Entry 7OF1 (electron microscopy, 3.10 A resolution); this record covers chains 1 and b of the 42 polymer chains in the assembly.

Chain 1:
Molecule: 25S rRNA
Source organism: Saccharomyces cerevisiae (strain ATCC 204508 / S288c)
Sequence (3396 nucleotides; numbered 1 to 3396 plus 69 insertion-coded residues; 69 numbers in that range are skipped by the numbering (no residue carries them; nothing is unmodelled there); the number before each row is that of its first residue; a row labelled like 2247A-2247Z holds insertion residues (2247A, then the next letters in order)):
     1 GUUUGACCUC AAAUCAGGUA GGAGUACCCG CUGAACUUAA GCAUAUCAAU AAGCGGAGGA
    61 AAAGAAACCA ACCGGGAUUG CCUUAGUAAC GGCGAGUGAA GCGGCAAAAG CUCAAAUUUG
   121 AAAUCUGGUA CCUUCGGUGC CCGAGUUGUA AUUUGGAGAG GGCAACUUUG GGGCCGUUCC
   181 UUGUCUAUGU UCCUUGGAAC AGGACGUCAU AGAGGGUGAG AAUCCCGUGU GGCGAGGAGU
   241 GCGGUUCUUU GUAAAGUGCC UUCGAAGAGU CGAGUUGUUU GGGAAUGCAG CUCUAAGUGG
   301 GUGGUAAAUU CCAUCUAAAG CUAAAUAUUG GCGAGAGACC GAUAGCGAAC AAGUACAGUG
   361 AUGGAAAGAU GAAAAGAACU UUGAAAAGAG AGUGAAAAAG UACGUGAAAU UGUUGAAAGG
   421 GAAGGGCAUU UGAUCAGACA UGGUGUUUUG UGCCCUCUGC UCCUUGUGGG UAGGGGAAUC
   481 UCGCAUUUCA CUGGGCCAGC AUCAGUUUUG GUGGCAGGAU AAAUCCAUAG GAAUGUAGCU
   541 UGCCUCGGUA AGUAUUAUAG CCUGUGGGAA UACUGCCAGC UGGGACUGAG GACUGCGACG
   601 UAAGUCAAGG AUGCUGGCAU AAUGGUUAUA UGCCGCCCGU CUUGAAACAC GGACCAAGGA
   661 GUCUAACGUC UAUGCGAGUG UUUGGGUGUA AAACCCAUAC GCGUAAUGAA AGUGAACGUA
   721 GGUUGGGGCC UCGCAAGAGG UGCACAAUCG ACCGAUCCUG AUGUCUUCGG AUGGAUUUGA
   781 GUAAGAGCAU AGCUGUUGGG ACCCGAAAGA UGGUGAACUA UGCCUGAAUA GGGUGAAGCC
   841 AGAGGAAACU CUGGUGGAGG CUCGUAGCGG UUCUGACGUG CAAAUCGAUC GUCGAAUUUG
   901 GGUAUAGGGG CGAAAGACUA AUCGAACCAU CUAGUAGCUG GUUCCUGCCG AAGUUUCCCU
   961 CAGGAUAGCA GAAGCUCGUA UCAGUUUUAU GAGGUAAAGC GAAUGAUUAG AGGUUCCGGG
  1021 GUCGAAAUGA CCUUGACCUA UUCUCAAACU UUAAAUAUGU AAGAAGUCCU UGUUACUUAA
  1081 UUGAACGUGG ACAUUUGAAU GAAGAGCUUU UAGUGGGCCA UUUUUGGUAA GCAGAACUGG
  1141 CGAUGCGGGA UGAACCGAAC GUAGAGUUAA GGUGCCGGAA UACACGCUCA UCAGACACCA
  1201 CAAAAGGUGU UAGUUCAUCU AGACAGCCGG ACGGUGGCCA UGGAAGUCGG AAUCCGCUAA
  1261 GGAGUGUGUA ACAACUCACC GGCCGAAUGA ACUAGCCCUG AAAAUGGAUG GCGCUCAAGC
  1321 GUGUUACCUA UACUCUACCG UCAGGGUUGA UAUGAUGCCC UGACGAGUAG GCAGGCGUGG
  1381 AGGUCAGUGA CGAAGCCUAG ACCGUAAGGU CGGGUCGAAC GGCCUCUAGU GCAGAUCUUG
  1441 GUGGUAGUAG CAAAUAUUCA AAUGAGAACU UUGAAGACUG AAGUGGGGAA AGGUUCCACG
  1501 UCAACAGCAG UUGGACGUGG GUUAGUCGAU CCUAAGAGAU GGGGAAGCUC CGUUUCAAAG
  1561 GCCUGAUUUU AUGCAGGCCA CCAUCGAAAG GGAAUCCGGU UAAGAUUCCG GAACCUGGAU
  1621 AUGGAUUCUU CACGGUAACG UAACUGAAUG UGGAGACGUC GGCGCGAGCC CUGGGAGGAG
  1681 UUAUCUUUUC UUCUUAACAG CUUAUCACCC CGGAAUUGGU UUAUCCGGAG AUGGGGUCUU
  1741 AUGGCUGGAA GAGGCCAGCA CCUUUGCUGG CUCCGGUGCG CUUGUGACGG CCCGUGAAAA
  1801 UCCACAGGAA GGAAUAGUUU UCAUGCCAGG UCGUACUGAU AACCGCAGCA GGUCUCCAAG
  1861 GUGAACAGCC UCUAGUUGAU AGAAUAAUGU AGAUAAGGGA AGUCGGCAAA AUAGAUCCGU
  1921 AACUUCGGGA UAAGGAUUGG CUCUAAGGGU CGGGUAGUGA GGGCCUUGGU CAGACGCAGC
  1981 GGGCGUGCUU GUGGACUGCU UGGUGGGGCU UGCUCUGCUA GGCGGACUAC UUGCGUGCCU
  2041 UGUUGUAGAC GGCCUUGGUA GGUCUCUUGU AGACCGUCGC UUGCUACAAU UAACGAUCAA
  2101 CUUAGAACUG GUACGGACAA GGGGAAUCUG ACUGUCUAAU UAAAACAUAG CAUUGCGAUG
  2161 GUCAGAAAGU GAUGUUGACG CAAUGUGAUU UCUGCCCAGU GCUCUGAAUG UCAAAGUGAA
  2221 GAAAUUCAAC CAAGCGCGGG UAAACGG
2247A-2247Z CGGGAGUAACUAUGACUCUCUUAAGG
2248A-2248Z UAGCCAAAUGCCUCGUCAUCUAAUUA
2249A-2249Q GUGACGCGCAUGAAUGG
  2313 A
  2318 UUAACGAGAU UCCCACUGUC CCUAUCUACU AUCUAGCGAA ACCACAGCCA AGGGAACGGG
  2378 CUUGGCAGAA UCAGCGGGGA AAGAAGACCC UGUUGAGCUU GACUCUAGUU UGACAUUGUG
  2438 AAGAGACAUA GAGGGUGUAG AAUAAGUGGG AGCUUCGGCG CCAGUGAAAU ACCACUACCU
  2498 UUAUAGUUUC UUUACUUAUU CAAUGAAGCG GAGCUGGAAU UCAUUUUCCA CGUUCUAGCA
  2558 UUCAAGGUCC CAUUCGGGGC UGAUCCGGGU UGAAGACAUU GUCAGGUGGG GAGUUUGGCU
  2618 GGGGCGGCAC AUCUGUUAAA CGAUAACGCA GAUGUCCUAA GGGGGGCUCA UGGAGAACAG
  2678 AAAUCUCCAG UAGAACAAAA GGGUAAAAGC CCCCUUGAUU UUGAUUUUCA GUGUGAAUAC
  2738 AAACCAUGAA AGUGUGGCCU AUCGAUCCUU UAGUCCCUCG GAAUUUGAGG CUAGAGGUGC
  2798 CAGAAAAGUU ACCACAGGGA UAACUGGCUU GUGGCAGUCA AGCGUUCAUA GCGACAUUGC
  2858 UUUUUGAUUC UUCGAUGUCG GCUCUUCCUA UCAUACCGAA GCAGAAUUCG GUAAGCGUUG
  2918 GAUUGUUCAC CCACUAAUAG GGAACGUGAG CUGGGUUUAG ACCGUCGUGA GACAGGUUAG
  2978 UUUUACCCUA CUGAUGAAUG UUACCGCAAU AGUAAUUGAA CUUAGUACGA GAGGAACAGU
  3038 UCAUUCGGAU AAUUGGUUUU UGCGGCUGUC UGAUCAGGCA UUGCCGCGAA GCUACCAUCC
  3098 GCUGGAUUAU GGCUGAACGC CUCUAAGUCA GAAUCCAUGC UAGAACGCGG UGAUUUCUUU
  3158 GCUCCACACA AUAUAGAUGG AUACGAAUAA GGCGUCCUUG UGGCGUCGCU GAACCAUAGC
  3218 AGGCUAGCAA CGGUGCACUU GGCGGAAAGG CCUUGGGUGC UUGCUGGCGA AUUGCAAUGU
  3278 CAUUUUGCGU GGGGAUAAAU CAUUUGUAUA CGACUUAGAU GUACAACGGG GUAUUGUAAG
  3338 CAGUAGAGUA GCCUUGUUGU UACGAUCUGC UGAGAUUAAG CCUUUGUUGU CUGAUUUGU
Not modelled in the structure: 1-2, 441-493, 962, 994-1051, 1074-1076, 1130-1132, 1350-1353, 1567-1571, 1954-2092, 2112, 2204-2209, 2247A-2247Z, 2248A-2248Z, 2249A-2249Q, 2318, 2402-2405, 2408-2410, 2447-2502, 2537-2544, 2597, 2614-2767, 2794-2799, 2816-2818, 2821-2823, 2841-2849, 2859-2871, 2979-2981, 3351

Chain b:
Name: Nucleolar GTP-binding protein 1
Source organism: Saccharomyces cerevisiae (strain ATCC 204508 / S288c)
UniProtKB: Q02892 (NOG1_YEAST); numbering as in UniProt (aligned over 1-647)
Sequence (647 residues; each row starts with the number of its first residue):
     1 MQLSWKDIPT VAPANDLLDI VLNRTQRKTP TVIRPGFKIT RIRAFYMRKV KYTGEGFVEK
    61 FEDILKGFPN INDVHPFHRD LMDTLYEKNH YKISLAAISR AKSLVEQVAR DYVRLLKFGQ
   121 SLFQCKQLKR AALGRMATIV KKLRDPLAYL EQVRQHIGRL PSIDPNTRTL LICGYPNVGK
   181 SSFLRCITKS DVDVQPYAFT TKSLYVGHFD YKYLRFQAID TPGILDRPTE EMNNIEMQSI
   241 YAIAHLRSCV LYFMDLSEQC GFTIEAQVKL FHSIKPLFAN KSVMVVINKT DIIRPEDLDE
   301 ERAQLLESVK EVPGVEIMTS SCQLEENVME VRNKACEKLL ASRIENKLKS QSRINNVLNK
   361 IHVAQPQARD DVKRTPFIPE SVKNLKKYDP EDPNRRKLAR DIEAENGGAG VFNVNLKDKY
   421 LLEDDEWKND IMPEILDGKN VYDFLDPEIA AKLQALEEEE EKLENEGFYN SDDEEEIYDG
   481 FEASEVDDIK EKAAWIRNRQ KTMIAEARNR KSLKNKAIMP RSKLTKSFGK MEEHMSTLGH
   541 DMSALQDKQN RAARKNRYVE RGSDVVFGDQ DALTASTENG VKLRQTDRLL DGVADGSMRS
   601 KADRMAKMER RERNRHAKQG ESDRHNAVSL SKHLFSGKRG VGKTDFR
Not modelled in the structure: 1-3, 226-231, 323-326, 348-362, 526-647
Swiss-Prot annotation at these positions:
  - binding site (GTP): Gly174 to Ser181, Asp220 to Ile224, Asn288 to Asp291
  - modified residue: Ser563 (Phosphoserine)
Ion coordination: Mg2+: Gln195, Thr200

Chain 1 / chain b interface:
Pairs across the interface (117):
  U1128(1) - Phe123(b)  base contact
  G1242(1) - Phe199(b)  base contact
  G1242(1) - Asn233(b)  hydrogen bond to the phosphate
  A1270(1) - Tyr197(b)  stacking on the base
  A1302(1) - Gln26(b)  base contact
  A1303(1) - Thr31(b)  base contact
  A1303(1) - Val32(b)  base contact
  A1475(1) - Ser512(b)  hydrogen bond to the phosphate
  A1475(1) - Lys516(b)  salt bridge to the phosphate
  G1476(1) - Ser512(b)  phosphate contact
  G1476(1) - Asn515(b)  hydrogen bond to the phosphate
  A1477(1) - Lys514(b)  salt bridge to the phosphate
  A1477(1) - Asn515(b)  hydrogen bond to the phosphate
  A1679(1) - Pro520(b)  phosphate contact
  A1679(1) - Ser522(b)  phosphate contact
  G1680(1) - Leu513(b)  sugar contact
  G1680(1) - Ile518(b)  phosphate contact
  G1680(1) - Met519(b)  phosphate contact
  G1680(1) - Pro520(b)  phosphate contact
  G1680(1) - Arg521(b)  salt bridge to the phosphate
  U1681(1) - Arg510(b)  salt bridge to the phosphate
  U1681(1) - Ile518(b)  phosphate contact
  U1681(1) - Arg521(b)  salt bridge to the phosphate
  U1682(1) - Ala507(b)  phosphate contact
  U1682(1) - Arg510(b)  salt bridge to the phosphate
  A1683(1) - Gln500(b)  hydrogen bond to the sugar
  A1683(1) - Met503(b)  sugar contact
  A1683(1) - Ile504(b)  base contact
  C1872(1) - Asn515(b)  phosphate contact
  A2820(1) - Gly36(b)  phosphate contact
  A2820(1) - Phe37(b)  sugar contact
  A2820(1) - Lys38(b)  base contact
  A2820(1) - Arg41(b)  base contact
  C2825(1) - Ile33(b)  sugar contact
  C2825(1) - Pro35(b)  base contact
  U2826(1) - Thr31(b)  hydrogen bond to the sugar
  U2826(1) - Val32(b)  sugar contact
  U2826(1) - Ile33(b)  hydrogen bond to the sugar
  U2826(1) - Arg34(b)  base contact
  U2826(1) - Tyr46(b)  phosphate contact
  U2826(1) - Lys126(b)  salt bridge to the phosphate
  U2827(1) - Gln26(b)  hydrogen bond to the base
  U2827(1) - Thr31(b)  sugar contact
  U2827(1) - Tyr46(b)  hydrogen bond to the phosphate
  U2827(1) - Lys126(b)  salt bridge to the phosphate
  U2827(1) - Lys129(b)  salt bridge to the phosphate
  G2828(1) - Asp19(b)  hydrogen bond to the base
  G2828(1) - Leu22(b)  base contact
  G2828(1) - Asn23(b)  hydrogen bond to the base
  G2828(1) - Gln26(b)  base contact
  G2828(1) - Lys49(b)  salt bridge to the phosphate
  G2828(1) - Lys129(b)  salt bridge to the phosphate
  G2828(1) - Leu133(b)  phosphate contact
  U2829(1) - Leu22(b)  sugar contact
  U2829(1) - Lys129(b)  salt bridge to the phosphate
  U2829(1) - Arg130(b)  salt bridge to the phosphate
  U2829(1) - Leu133(b)  sugar contact
  U2829(1) - Gly134(b)  phosphate contact
  U2829(1) - Ala137(b)  sugar contact
  G2830(1) - Tyr112(b)  base contact
  G2830(1) - Arg130(b)  salt bridge to the phosphate
  G2830(1) - Ala131(b)  sugar contact
  G2830(1) - Gly134(b)  base contact
  G2830(1) - Arg135(b)  base contact
  G2830(1) - Thr138(b)  base contact
  U2858(1) - Arg135(b)  hydrogen bond to the sugar
  U2858(1) - Thr138(b)  base contact
  A2872(1) - Arg43(b)  hydrogen bond to the sugar
  A2872(1) - Met47(b)  base contact
  A2872(1) - Lys117(b)  hydrogen bond to the sugar
  A2872(1) - Phe118(b)  sugar contact
  U2873(1) - Arg43(b)  salt bridge to the phosphate
  U2873(1) - Gln120(b)  phosphate contact
  A2887(1) - Gln26(b)  base contact
  A2887(1) - Arg27(b)  sugar contact
  A2887(1) - Thr31(b)  hydrogen bond to the base
  U2888(1) - Arg27(b)  salt bridge to the phosphate
  C2889(1) - Arg27(b)  salt bridge to the phosphate
  C2889(1) - Lys28(b)  phosphate contact
  G2898(1) - Gln155(b)  hydrogen bond to the phosphate
  G2898(1) - Arg159(b)  hydrogen bond to the base
  C2899(1) - Lys6(b)  phosphate contact
  C2899(1) - Arg154(b)  salt bridge to the phosphate
  A2902(1) - Lys6(b)  base contact
  U2904(1) - Pro9(b)  sugar contact
  U2905(1) - Thr10(b)  sugar contact
  C2906(1) - Ile20(b)  sugar contact
  G2907(1) - Asn23(b)  hydrogen bond to the phosphate
  C2927(1) - Lys51(b)  salt bridge to the phosphate
  A2936(1) - Lys28(b)  sugar contact
  G2937(1) - Lys28(b)  hydrogen bond to the sugar
  G2937(1) - Thr29(b)  sugar contact
  G2937(1) - Pro30(b)  sugar contact
  G2937(1) - Arg48(b)  phosphate contact
  G2938(1) - Arg48(b)  salt bridge to the phosphate
  C2942(1) - Arg41(b)  hydrogen bond to the sugar
  U3019(1) - Ala409(b)  sugar contact
  A3027(1) - Pro161(b)  base contact
  A3027(1) - Ser162(b)  base contact
  A3027(1) - Thr188(b)  sugar contact
  A3027(1) - Lys189(b)  hydrogen bond to the sugar
  A3027(1) - Val206(b)  sugar contact
  A3027(1) - Gly207(b)  sugar contact
  A3027(1) - His208(b)  hydrogen bond to the sugar
  G3028(1) - Ser162(b)  hydrogen bond to the base
  G3028(1) - Lys189(b)  salt bridge to the phosphate
  G3028(1) - His208(b)  hydrogen bond to the sugar
  G3028(1) - Arg215(b)  hydrogen bond to the phosphate
  A3029(1) - Arg215(b)  salt bridge to the phosphate
  G3036(1) - Gly410(b)  base contact
  U3037(1) - Gly410(b)  hydrogen bond to the sugar
  U3068(1) - Leu513(b)  sugar contact
  U3068(1) - Lys514(b)  hydrogen bond to the sugar
  G3069(1) - Leu513(b)  phosphate contact
  C3072(1) - Arg508(b)  hydrogen bond to the base
  A3073(1) - Arg508(b)  hydrogen bond to the sugar
  G3075(1) - Lys514(b)  sugar contact
Also at the interface, not in a pair above, chain 1 (62 interface residues in all): A1474, A1757, G2856, U2875, A2897, A2900, G2901, A2926, G2939, G3026, C3067, G3074
Also at the interface, not in a pair above, chain b (80 interface residues in all): Ser4, Leu122, Lys142, Leu160, Ser190, Ile235, Lys511

Overview:
The interface between chain 1 and chain b involves 62 residues on one side and 80 on the other; the contacts
include 29 hydrogen bonds, 22 salt bridges and 1 aromatic stacking contact. Polar pairs include
U2827(1)-Gln26(b), G2828(1)-Asp19(b) and G2828(1)-Asn23(b).
Chain 1 is 25S rRNA and chain b is Nucleolar GTP-binding protein 1, both from Saccharomyces cerevisiae (strain
ATCC 204508 / S288c); the structure, Nog1-TAP associated immature ribosomal particle population A from S.
cerevisiae, was determined by electron microscopy together with 7OHU and 7OHY from the same study.
